Entry 4Y7W (X-ray diffraction, 2.50 A resolution); this record covers chains A and G of the 34 polymer chains in the assembly.

Chain A:
Molecule: Proteasome subunit alpha type-2
From: Saccharomyces cerevisiae
Notes: EC 3.4.25.1
Reference sequence: P23639 (PSA2_YEAST); residue numbers follow UniProt; this construct covers 1-250
Sequence (250 residues; each row starts with the number of its first residue):
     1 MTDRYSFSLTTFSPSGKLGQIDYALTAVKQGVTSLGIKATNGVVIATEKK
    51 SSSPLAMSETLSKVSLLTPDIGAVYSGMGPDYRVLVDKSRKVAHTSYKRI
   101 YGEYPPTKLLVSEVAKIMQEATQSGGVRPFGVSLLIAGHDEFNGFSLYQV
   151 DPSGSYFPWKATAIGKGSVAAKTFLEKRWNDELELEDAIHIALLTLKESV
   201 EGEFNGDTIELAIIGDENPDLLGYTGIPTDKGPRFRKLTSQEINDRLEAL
UniProt features mapped onto this chain:
  - cross-link: Lys108 (Glycyl lysine isopeptide (Lys-Gly) (interchain with G-Cter in ubiquitin))

Chain G:
Molecule: Proteasome subunit alpha type-1
From: Saccharomyces cerevisiae
Notes: EC 3.4.25.1
Reference sequence: P21243 (PSA1_YEAST); residues -8 to 243 here correspond to UniProt positions 1-252 (UniProt number = residue number + 9)
Sequence (252 residues; row label = number of the first residue in the row; numbers below 1 keep their minus sign (Met-8 is residue -8)):
    -8 MSGAAAASAAGYDRHITIFSPEGRLYQVEYAFKATNQTNINSLAVRGKDC
    42 TVVISQKKVPDKLLDPTTVSYIFCISRTIGMVVNGPIPDARNAALRAKAE
    92 AAEFRYKYGYDMPCDVLAKRMANLSQIYTQRAYMRPLGVILTFVSVDEEL
   142 GPSIYKTDPAGYYVGYKATATGPKQQEITTNLENHFKKSKIDHINEESWE
   192 KVVEFAITHMIDALGTEFSKNDLEVGVATKDKFFTLSAENIEERLVAIAE
   242 QD
Disordered / not traced: -8 to 1, 243
Ion coordination: Mg2+: Thr8, Tyr119, Arg122, Met125

Chain A / chain G interface:
Contacting residue pairs (66):
  Asp3(A) with Tyr124(G)
  Tyr5(A) with Ile7(G); Ala123(G), hydrophobic; Tyr124(G), hydrophobic
  Leu9(A) with Ile9(G), hydrophobic; Ala123(G), hydrophobic
  Gln20(A) with Ile9(G); Phe10(G), hydrogen bond (side chain-backbone)
  Tyr23(A) with Phe10(G); Ser11(G); Pro12(G), hydrophobic; Gly14(G)
  Ala24(A) with Phe10(G), hydrophobic
  Thr26(A) with Pro12(G); Glu13(G)
  Ala27(A) with Gly14(G)
  Ser52(A) with Tyr153(G), hydrogen bond
  Ser53(A) with Thr170(G)
  Pro54(A) with Lys158(G); Glu174(G)
  Leu55(A) with Tyr157(G); Lys158(G), hydrogen bond (backbone-backbone); Ala159(G); Thr170(G); Leu173(G), hydrophobic; Glu174(G); Phe177(G), hydrophobic
  Ala56(A) with Gly156(G); Tyr157(G), hydrophobic
  Met57(A) with Arg37(G); Val155(G); Gly156(G), hydrogen bond (backbone-backbone); Tyr157(G); Lys158(G)
  Thr60(A) with Tyr146(G); Val155(G); Gly156(G), hydrogen bond (side chain-backbone)
  Leu61(A) with Tyr153(G), hydrophobic; Val155(G), hydrophobic
  Met78(A) with Phe10(G), hydrophobic; Leu16(G), hydrophobic
  Pro80(A) with Gln117(G); Ala151(G); Gly152(G); Tyr153(G)
  Asp81(A) with Gln117(G)
  Arg83(A) with Ala113(G), hydrogen bond (side chain-backbone); Asn114(G); Gly152(G), hydrogen bond (side chain-backbone); Tyr154(G)
  Val84(A) with Asn114(G); Gln117(G)
  Asp87(A) with Lys110(G), salt bridge; Asn114(G)
  Gly126(A) with Arg122(G); Ala123(G), hydrogen bond (backbone-backbone)
  Val127(A) with Gln121(G); Arg122(G)
  Arg128(A) with Thr8(G); Phe10(G); Leu16(G); Thr120(G), hydrogen bond (side chain-backbone); Gln121(G), hydrogen bond (backbone-backbone)
  Pro129(A) with Phe10(G)
  Phe130(A) with Gln121(G)
  Gly131(A) with Phe10(G)
Also at the interface, not in a pair above, chain A (31 interface residues in all): Thr2, Gln30, Ala121

Summary:
31 residues of chain A and 33 residues of chain G are in contact; the contacts include 10 hydrogen bonds and 1
salt bridge. Polar contacts include Asp87(A)-Lys110(G), Gln20(A)-Phe10(G) and Ser52(A)-Tyr153(G). Thr8(G),
Tyr119(G), Arg122(G) and Met125(G) coordinate Mg2+.
Here chain A is Proteasome subunit alpha type-2 and chain G is Proteasome subunit alpha type-1, both from
Saccharomyces cerevisiae. Entry 4Y7W (Yeast 20S proteasome in complex with Ac-LAE-ep) was determined by X-ray
diffraction, deposited together with 4Y69, 4Y6A, 4Y6V, 4Y6Z, 4Y70, 4Y74 and 34 further entries.
